Entry 9QYQ (X-ray diffraction, 1.70 A resolution); this record covers chain A.

[Chain A]
Name: Leaf-branch compost cutinase
Organism: uncultured bacterium
Notes: EC 3.1.1.74, 3.1.1.101
UniProt: G9BY57 (PETH_UNKP); residues 2-259 here correspond to UniProt positions 36-293 (UniProt number = residue number + 34)
Sequence (267 residues; row label = number of the first residue in the row):
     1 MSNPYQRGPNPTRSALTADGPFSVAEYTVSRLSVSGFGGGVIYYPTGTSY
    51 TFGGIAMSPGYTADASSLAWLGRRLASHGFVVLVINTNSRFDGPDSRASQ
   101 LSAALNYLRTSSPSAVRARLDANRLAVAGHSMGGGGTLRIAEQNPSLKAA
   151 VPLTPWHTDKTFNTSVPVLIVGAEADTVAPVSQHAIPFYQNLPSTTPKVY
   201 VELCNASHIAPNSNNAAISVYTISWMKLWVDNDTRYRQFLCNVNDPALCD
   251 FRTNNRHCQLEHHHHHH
Unresolved in the structure: 1, 259-267
Differences from the reference sequence: initiating methionine (1); conflict Glu-26 (Thr60 in G9BY57), Tyr-50 (Leu84 in G9BY57), Gly-93 (Tyr127 in G9BY57), Cys-204 (Asp238 in G9BY57), Ile-209 (Phe243 in G9BY57), Cys-249 (Ser283 in G9BY57); expression tag (260-267)
Disulfide bonds: Cys-204/Cys-249, Cys-241/Cys-258
Reported in the primary citation:
  - mutagenesis - Y61E: abolished catalytic activity

[Summary]
The paper reports that Y61E abolishes catalytic activity.
Chain A is Leaf-branch compost cutinase (uncultured bacterium); the structure, Crystal structure of leaf
branch compost cutinase variant ICCG L50Y T26E, was determined by X-ray diffraction, deposited together with
9QYP, 9QYR, 9QYS, 9QYT and 9QYU.
